Entry 3C4C (X-ray diffraction, 2.57 A resolution); this record covers chain A.

== Chain A ==
Molecule: B-Raf proto-oncogene serine/threonine-protein kinase
Source organism: Homo sapiens
Notes: EC 2.7.11.1; fragment: kinase domain
UniProtKB: P15056 (BRAF1_HUMAN); numbering as in UniProt (aligned over 444-721)
Sequence (280 residues; numbered 444 to 723; the number before each row is that of its first residue):
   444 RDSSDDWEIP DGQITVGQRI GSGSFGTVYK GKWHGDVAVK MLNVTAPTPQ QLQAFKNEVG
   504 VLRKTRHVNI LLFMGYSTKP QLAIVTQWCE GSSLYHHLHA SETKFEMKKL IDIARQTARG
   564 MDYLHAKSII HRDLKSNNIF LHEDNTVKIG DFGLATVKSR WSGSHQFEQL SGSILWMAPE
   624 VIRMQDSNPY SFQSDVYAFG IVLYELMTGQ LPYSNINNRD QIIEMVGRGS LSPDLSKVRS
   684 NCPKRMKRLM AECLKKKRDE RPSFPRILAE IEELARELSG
Not modelled in the structure: 444-447, 597-613, 723
Differences from the reference sequence: engineered mutation Ala543 (Ile in P15056), Ser544 (Ile in P15056), Lys551 (Ile in P15056), Arg562 (Gln in P15056), Asn588 (Leu in P15056), Ser630 (Lys in P15056), Glu667 (Phe in P15056), Ser673 (Tyr in P15056), Arg688 (Ala in P15056), Ser706 (Leu in P15056), Arg709 (Gln in P15056), Glu713 (Ser in P15056), Glu716 (Leu in P15056), Glu720 (Ser in P15056); expression tag (722-723)
Ligand contacts: 324 (N-{3-[(5-chloro-1H-pyrrolo[2,3-b]pyridin-3-yl)carbonyl]-2,4-difluorophenyl}propane-1-sulfonamide): Ile463, Val471, Ala481, Val482, Lys483, Leu505, Leu514, Phe516, Ile527, Thr529, Gln530, Trp531, Cys532, Phe583, Gly593, Asp594, Phe595
Curated features (UniProtKB/Swiss-Prot):
  - active site: Asp576 (Proton acceptor)
  - binding site (ATP): Ile463 to Val471, Lys483
  - modified residue: Ser446 (Phosphoserine), Ser447 (Phosphoserine), Arg671 (Omega-N-methylarginine)
  - cross-link: Lys578 (Glycyl lysine isopeptide (Lys-Gly) (interchain with G-Cter in ubiquitin))
  - natural variant: Arg462 (R462I: In CRC), Ile463 (I463S: In CRC), Gly464 (G464E: In CRC; G464V: In a colorectal cancer cell line), Gly466 (G466A: In melanoma; G466E: In melanoma; G466V: In LNCR), Ser467 (S467A: In CFC1), Phe468 (F468S: In CFC1), Gly469 (G469A: In NHL; G469E: In CFC1 and colon cancer; G469R: In NHL; G469V: In a colorectal adenocarcinoma sample), Leu485 (L485F: In CFC1), Lys499 (K499E: In CFC1; K499N: In CFC1), Glu501 (E501G: In CFC1; E501K: In CFC1), Leu525 (L525P: In CFC1), Trp531 (W531C: In NS7), 12 further natural variant entries in UniProt
  - mutagenesis: Lys483 (K483S: Reduces kinase activity with MAP2K1), Arg509 (R509H: Loss of MAP2K1-mediated-BRAF-KSR1 dimerization), Lys578 (K578R: Blocks EGF-induced ubiquitination and ERK activation), Ile666 (I666R: No effect on MAP2K1-mediated-BRAF-KSR1 dimerization, however loss of BRAF-mediated phosphorylation of MAP2K1), Arg671 (R671K: Increased kinase activity and stability in response to EGF treatment)
Reported in the primary citation:
  - binding site for 324: Ile463, Val471, Ala481, Val482, Lys483, Leu514, Ile527, Thr529, Gln530, Trp531, Cys532, Phe583, Asp594, Phe595
  - conformationally variable residues (helix shift, loop rearrangement, side-chain flip): Glu501, Asp594, Phe595
  - catalytic residues: Lys483 (proposed by the authors, not directly observed)

== In short ==
Ligands of chain A: compound 324. Curated annotation (UniProt) lists active-site residue Asp576, 10
ATP-binding residues and 5 mutagenesis sites. From the paper: the catalytic residue Lys483; a binding site for
324 at Ile463, Val471 and Ala481 among others.
Chain A is B-Raf proto-oncogene serine/threonine-protein kinase (Homo sapiens); the structure, B-Raf Kinase in
Complex with PLX4720, was determined by X-ray diffraction, deposited together with 3C4F.
